PDB entry 9MJN | electron microscopy, 12.70 A resolution (very low resolution: no residue pairs are listed; an interface is given only as per-side residue counts) | chains dd and df of the 1996 polymer chains in the assembly

# Chain dd
Name: Dit-like phage tail protein N-terminal domain-containing protein
Source organism: Pectobacterium phage phiTE
UniProt: K9L594 (K9L594_9CAUD); residues 1-284 here = UniProt positions 1-284
Sequence (284 residues; row label = number of the first residue in the row):
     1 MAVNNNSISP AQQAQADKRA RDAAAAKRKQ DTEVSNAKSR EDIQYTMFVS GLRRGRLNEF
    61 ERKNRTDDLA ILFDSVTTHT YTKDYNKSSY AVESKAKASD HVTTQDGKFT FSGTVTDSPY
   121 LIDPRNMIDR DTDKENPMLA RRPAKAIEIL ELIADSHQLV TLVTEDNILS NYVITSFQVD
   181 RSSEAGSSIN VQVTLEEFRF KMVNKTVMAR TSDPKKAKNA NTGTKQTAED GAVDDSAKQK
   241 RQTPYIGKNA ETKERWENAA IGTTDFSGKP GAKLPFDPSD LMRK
Disordered / not traced: 1-7, 201-209, 266-284

# Chain df
Name: Cyanophage baseplate Pam3 plug gp18 domain-containing protein
Source organism: Pectobacterium phage phiTE
UniProt: K9L557 (K9L557_9CAUD); numbering as in UniProt (aligned over 1-124)
Sequence (124 residues; each row starts with the number of its first residue):
     1 MANTTERTVV RTFDFELSGY PDETFRVVLD SVTYELRFMW NERDESWFMS LGDIGAQRPT
    61 ITSKLTCYSD ILAPYRYLDN VPDGNLYLWP LGDIRTRAGR FNIGPLKGIQ MTYSSLIEDV
   121 EDIE
Disordered / not traced: 1-6, 119-124

# How chain dd and chain df interact
At this resolution (13 A) residue pairs are not listed: 32 residues of chain dd and 33 of chain df lie at the interface.

# Summary
32 residues of chain dd face 33 of chain df across their interface.
Chain dd is Dit-like phage tail protein N-terminal domain-containing protein and chain df is Cyanophage
baseplate Pam3 plug gp18 domain-containing protein, both from Pectobacterium phage phiTE; the structure, Near
complete virion structure of bacteriophage PhiTE, was determined by electron microscopy, deposited together
with 9CB9, 9CBA, 9CC7, 9CUL and 9CUY.
